7WI3 - chains g and m of the 48 polymer chains in the assembly; structure by electron microscopy, 4.00 A resolution.

[Chain g (and m)]
Name: ATP-dependent zinc metalloprotease FtsH
From: Escherichia coli K-12
Notes: EC 3.4.24.-; chain m of this document is another copy of the same molecule, construct and numbering; everything in this record applies to it too
UniProtKB: P0AAI3 (FTSH_ECOLI); residue numbers follow UniProt; this construct covers 1-644
Chain sequence (644 residues; numbered 1 to 644; the number before each row is that of its first residue):
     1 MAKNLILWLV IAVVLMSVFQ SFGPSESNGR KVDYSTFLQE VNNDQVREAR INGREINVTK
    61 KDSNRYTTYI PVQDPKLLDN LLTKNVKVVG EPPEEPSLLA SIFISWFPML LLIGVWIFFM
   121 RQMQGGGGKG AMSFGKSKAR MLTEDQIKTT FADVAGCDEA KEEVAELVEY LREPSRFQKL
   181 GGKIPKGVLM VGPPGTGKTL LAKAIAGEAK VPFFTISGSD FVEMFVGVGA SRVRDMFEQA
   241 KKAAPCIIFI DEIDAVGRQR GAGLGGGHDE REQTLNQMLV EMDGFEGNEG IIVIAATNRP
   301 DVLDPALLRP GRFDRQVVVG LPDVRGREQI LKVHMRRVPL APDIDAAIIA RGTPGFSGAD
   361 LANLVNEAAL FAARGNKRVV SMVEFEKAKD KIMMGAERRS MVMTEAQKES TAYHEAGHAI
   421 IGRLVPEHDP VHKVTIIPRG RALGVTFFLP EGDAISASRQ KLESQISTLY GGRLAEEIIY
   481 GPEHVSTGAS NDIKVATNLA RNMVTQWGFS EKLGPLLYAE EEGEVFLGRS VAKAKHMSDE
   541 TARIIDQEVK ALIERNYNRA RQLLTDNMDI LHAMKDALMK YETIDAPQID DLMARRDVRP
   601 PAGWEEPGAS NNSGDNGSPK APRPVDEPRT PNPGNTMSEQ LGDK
Not modelled in the structure: 1-28, 110-644
Swiss-Prot annotation at these positions:
  - active site: Glu415
  - binding site (ATP): Gly192 to Thr199
  - binding site (Zn(2+)): His414, His418, Asp492
  - site: Phe225 (Substrate binding)
  - mutagenesis: Leu201 (L201N: No in vivo protease activity, no in vitro ATPase activity), Phe225 (F225A/D/E/G/N/Q/R/S/T: Does not complement ftsH1 at 42 degrees Celsius, no protease activity in vivo; F225C/H: Partially complements ftsH1 at 42 degrees Celsius, some protease activity in vivo ...), Gly227 (G227A: Does not complement ftsH1 at 42 degrees Celsius, no protease activity in vivo), Thr297 (T297A: Low protease activity in vivo, low ATPase activity in vitro, complements ftsH1 at 42 degrees Celsius), Asn298 (N298A: No in vivo protease activity), Asp304 (D304A/N: No in vivo protease activity, no in vitro ATPase activity; probably still binds ATP ...), Leu307 (L307A: Low protease activity in vivo), Arg309 (R309A/L/K: No in vivo protease activity, no ATPase activity in vitro; probably still binds ATP), Arg312 (R312A/L/K: No in vivo protease activity, no ATPase activity in vitro; probably still binds ATP), His414 to His418 (Loss of protease function), His414 (H414Y: Loss of protease function), Glu415 (E415Q: Loss of protease activity in vivo), 5 further mutagenesis entries in UniProt
From the paper describing this entry:
  - mutagenesis - K61A/D62A/S63A, D62F: decreased catalytic activity on CII
  - mutagenesis - Q45A: unchanged catalytic activity on CII
  - mutagenesis - K61A/D62A/S63A, D62F: unchanged catalytic activity on SecY

[Chain g / chain m interface]
Contacting residue pairs (20; chain g residue first):
  Leu78(g) with Asp74(m)
  Asp79(g) with Lys76(m)
  Val86(g) with Ser35(m)
  Lys87(g) with Asp33(m), salt bridge; Ser35(m); Thr36(m)
  Val88(g) with Asp33(m); Tyr34(m), hydrogen bond (backbone-backbone); Ser35(m)
  Val89(g) with Asp33(m)
  Gly90(g) with Pro71(m)
  Glu91(g) with Arg54(m), hydrogen bond (backbone-side chain)
  Pro92(g) with Arg54(m); Tyr69(m)
  Pro93(g) with Arg54(m)
  Trp106(g) with Phe103(m), hydrophobic; Ile104(m); Phe107(m), hydrophobic; Pro108(m)
  Met109(g) with Pro108(m)
Also at the interface, not in a pair above, chain g (15 interface residues in all): Ile51, Leu82, Ser105
Also at the interface, not in a pair above, chain m (15 interface residues in all): Leu38, Val72

[Overview]
Chain g and chain m each contribute 15 residues to their interface, with 2 hydrogen bonds and 1 salt bridge.
Among the polar pairs are Lys87(g)-Asp33(m), Glu91(g)-Arg54(m) and Val88(g)-Tyr34(m). The paper reports that
K61A/D62A/S63A and D62F of chain g reduce catalytic activity on CII; K61A/D62A/S63A and D62F of chain g leave
catalytic activity on SecY unchanged.
Both chains are ATP-dependent zinc metalloprotease FtsH (Escherichia coli K-12). Entry 7WI3 (Cryo-EM structure
of E.Coli FtsH-HflkC AAA protease complex) was determined by electron microscopy, deposited together with
7WI4.
